Entry 3R66 (X-ray diffraction, 2.30 A resolution); this record covers chains A and D of the 4 polymer chains in the assembly.

[Chain A]
Name: Non-structural protein 1
Source organism: Influenza B virus
UniProtKB: P03502 (NS1_INBLE); residues 1-103 here = UniProt positions 1-103
Amino-acid sequence (113 residues; row label = number of the first residue in the row; numbers below 1 keep their minus sign (Met-9 is residue -9)):
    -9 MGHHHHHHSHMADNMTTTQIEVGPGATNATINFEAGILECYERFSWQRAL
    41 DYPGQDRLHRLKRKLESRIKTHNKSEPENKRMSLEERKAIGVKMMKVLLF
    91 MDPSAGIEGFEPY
Disordered / not traced: -9 to 6, 103
Sequence notes: expression tag (-9 to 0)
Curated features (UniProtKB/Swiss-Prot):
  - motif: Arg50 to Leu55 (Nuclear localization signal)
  - mutagenesis: Arg33 (R33A: Partial loss of dsRNA-binding and no effect on inhibition of IFN-beta promoter; when associated with A-38), Arg38 (R38A: Partial loss of dsRNA-binding and no effect on inhibition of IFN-beta promoter; when associated with A-33), Arg47 (R47A: Complete loss of dsRNA-binding and 40% loss of inhibition of IFN-beta promoter; when associated with A-50), Arg50 (R50A: Complete loss of dsRNA-binding and 40% loss of inhibition of IFN-beta promoter; when associated with A-47), Lys52 (K52A: Partial loss of dsRNA-binding and 15% loss of inhibition of IFN-beta promoter; when associated with A-53 and A-54), Arg53 (R53A: Partial loss of dsRNA-binding and 15% loss of inhibition of IFN-beta promoter; when associated with A-52 and A-54), Lys54 (K54A: Partial loss of dsRNA-binding and 15% loss of inhibition of IFN-beta promoter; when associated with A-52 and A-53), Arg58 (R58A: Complete loss of dsRNA-binding and 20% loss of inhibition of IFN-beta promoter; when associated with A-60 and A-64), Lys60 (K60A: Complete loss of dsRNA-binding and 20% loss of inhibition of IFN-beta promoter; when associated with A-58 and A-64), Lys64 (K64A: Complete loss of dsRNA-binding and 20% loss of inhibition of IFN-beta promoter; when associated with A-58 and A-60), Lys70 (K70A: No effect on dsRNA-binding and inhibition of IFN-beta promoter; when associated with A-71), Arg71 (R71A: No effect on dsRNA-binding and inhibition of IFN-beta promoter; when associated with A-70), 4 further mutagenesis entries in UniProt

[Chain D]
Name: Ubiquitin-like protein ISG15
Source organism: Homo sapiens
UniProtKB: P05161 (ISG15_HUMAN); residue numbers follow UniProt; this construct covers 1-157
Amino-acid sequence (164 residues; numbered -6 to 157; the number before each row is that of its first residue; numbers below 1 keep their minus sign (Ser-6 is residue -6)):
    -6 SHHHHHHMGWDLTVKMLAGNEFQVSLSSSMSVSELKAQITQKIGVHAFQQ
    44 RLAVHPSGVALQDRVPLASQGLGPGSTVLLVVDKCDEPLSILVRNNKGRS
    94 STYEVRLTQTVAHLKQQVSGLEGVQDDLFWLTFEGKPLEDQLPLGEYGLK
   144 PLSTVFMNLRLRGG
Disordered / not traced: -6 to 3, 155-157
Modified residues: Cys78 (3-sulfinoalanine; CSD)
Sequence notes: expression tag (-6 to 0)
Curated features (UniProtKB/Swiss-Prot):
  - region: Arg153 to Gly157 (Involved in the ligation of specific target proteins)
  - motif: Leu152 to Gly157 (LRLRGG)
  - site: Arg153 (Interacts with activating enzyme)
  - modified residue: Cys78 (S-nitrosocysteine)
  - cross-link: Gly157 (Glycyl lysine isopeptide (Gly-Lys) (interchain with K-? in acceptor proteins))
  - mutagenesis: Arg44 (R44A: Does not affect ISG15 signaling, interaction with ITGAL or activation of SRC family tyrosine kinases), Ser83 (S83A: Does not affect ISG15 signaling, interaction with ITGAL or activation of SRC family tyrosine kinases), Tyr96 (Y96L: Reduces ISG15 signaling. Strongly reduces ISG15 signaling and abolishes interaction with ITGAL and activation of SRC family tyrosine kinases; when associated with D-102), Arg99 (R99A: Strongly reduces ISG15 signaling and abolishes interaction with ITGAL), Thr101 (T101A: Strongly reduces ISG15 signaling and abolishes interaction with ITGAL and activation of SRC family tyrosine kinases), Gln102 (Q102D: Reduces ISG15 signaling. Strongly reduces ISG15 signaling and abolishes interaction with ITGAL and activation of SRC family tyrosine kinases; when associated with L-96), Thr103 (T103A: Strongly reduces ISG15 signaling and abolishes interaction with ITGAL)

[Chain A / chain D interface]
Pairs across the interface (10):
  Phe34(A) - Leu10(D)  hydrophobic
  Trp36(A) - Val75(D)
  Trp36(A) - Asp76(D)
  Trp36(A) - Lys77(D)
  Gln37(A) - Leu10(D)
  Gln37(A) - Val74(D)
  Gln37(A) - Val75(D)  hydrogen bond (side chain-backbone)
  Arg38(A) - Ile36(D)  hydrogen bond (side chain-backbone)
  Arg38(A) - Val38(D)
  Ala39(A) - Ala11(D)  hydrophobic
Also at the interface, not in a pair above, chain D (10 interface residues in all): Met9, Gly37

[In short]
Chain A and chain D form an interface of 5 and 10 residues respectively; the contacts include 2 hydrogen
bonds. Among the polar pairs are Gln37(A)-Val75(D) and Arg38(A)-Ile36(D). UniProt lists 16 mutagenesis sites
on chain A; 7 mutagenesis sites on chain D.
Chain A is Non-structural protein 1 (Influenza B virus) and chain D is Ubiquitin-like protein ISG15 (Homo
sapiens); the structure, Crystal structure of human ISG15 in complex with NS1 N-terminal region from influenza
virus B, Northeast ..., was determined by X-ray diffraction.
